Entry 7AFN (electron microscopy, 3.86 A resolution); this record covers chains J and N of the 9 polymer chains in the assembly.

== Chain J ==
Protein: 30S ribosomal protein S10
Source organism: Escherichia coli
Reference sequence: C3SQT7 (C3SQT7_ECOLX); residues 1-103 here = UniProt positions 1-103
Amino-acid sequence (103 residues; each row starts with the number of its first residue):
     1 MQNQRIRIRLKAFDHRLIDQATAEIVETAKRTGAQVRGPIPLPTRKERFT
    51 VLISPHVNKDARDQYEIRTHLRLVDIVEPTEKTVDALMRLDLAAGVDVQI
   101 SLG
Not modelled in the structure: 1-3, 103

== Chain N ==
Protein: 30S ribosomal protein S14
Source organism: Escherichia coli
Reference sequence: C3SR07 (C3SR07_ECOLX); residue numbers follow UniProt; this construct covers 1-101
Amino-acid sequence (101 residues; each row starts with the number of its first residue):
     1 MAKQSMKAREVKRVALADKYFAKRAELKAIISDVNASDEDRWNAVLKLQT
    51 LPRDSSPSRQRNRCRQTGRPHGFLRKFGLSRIKVREAAMRGEIPGLKKAS
   101 W
Not modelled in the structure: 1

== Interface between chain J and chain N ==
Pairs across the interface - 26 pairs, chain J then chain N:
  Phe13(J) with Pro94(N), hydrophobic
  Arg48(J) with Ala99(N); Trp101(N)
  Phe49(J) with Leu96(N), hydrophobic
  Val51(J) with Arg81(N)
  Leu52(J) with Arg81(N), hydrogen bond (backbone-side chain)
  Ile53(J) with Arg85(N), hydrogen bond (backbone-side chain)
  Ser54(J) with Arg81(N), hydrogen bond (backbone-side chain)
  Pro55(J) with Arg81(N); Ile82(N), hydrophobic
  Asp63(J) with Lys98(N)
  Gln64(J) with Lys98(N); Ala99(N), hydrogen bond (backbone-backbone); Trp101(N)
  Tyr65(J) with Arg85(N); Met89(N), hydrophobic; Leu96(N), hydrophobic; Lys97(N); Lys98(N); Ala99(N)
  Glu66(J) with Leu96(N); Lys97(N), hydrogen bond (backbone-backbone); Ala99(N)
  Ile67(J) with Pro94(N); Gly95(N); Leu96(N), hydrophobic
Other interface residues (no listed pair), chain N (13 interface residues in all): Phe77, Val84

== Summary ==
The chain J/chain N interface involves 13 residues from each chain; the contacts include 5 hydrogen bonds.
Among the polar pairs are Leu52(J)-Arg81(N), Ile53(J)-Arg85(N) and Ser54(J)-Arg81(N).
Chain J is 30S ribosomal protein S10 and chain N is 30S ribosomal protein S14, both from Escherichia coli; the
structure, Bacterial 30S ribosomal subunit assembly complex state B (head domain), was determined by electron
microscopy, deposited together with 7AF3, 7AF5, 7AF8, 7AFA, 7AFD, 7AFH and 17 further entries.
